PDB entry 7D2S | X-ray diffraction, 1.65 A resolution | chains A and B

== Chain A ==
Protein: Ras suppressor protein 1
From: Homo sapiens
UniProtKB: Q15404 (RSU1_HUMAN); residue numbers follow UniProt; this construct covers 1-215
Amino-acid sequence (220 residues; row label = number of the first residue in the row; numbers below 1 keep their minus sign (Gly-4 is residue -4)):
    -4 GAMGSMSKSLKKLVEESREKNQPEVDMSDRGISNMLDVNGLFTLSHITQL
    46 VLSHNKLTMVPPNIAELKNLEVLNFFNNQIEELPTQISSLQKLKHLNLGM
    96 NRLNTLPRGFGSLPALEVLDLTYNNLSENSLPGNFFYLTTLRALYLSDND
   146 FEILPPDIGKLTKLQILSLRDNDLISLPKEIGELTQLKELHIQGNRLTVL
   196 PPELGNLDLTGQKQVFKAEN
Not modelled in the structure: -4 to 2, 209-215
Construct notes: expression tag (-4 to 0)
UniProt features mapped onto this chain:
  - modified residue: Ser2 (N-acetylserine)
What the authors report for this chain:
  - mutagenesis - Y140K: abolished localization to FA

== Chain B ==
Protein: LIM and senescent cell antigen-like-containing domain protein 1
From: Homo sapiens
UniProtKB: P48059 (LIMS1_HUMAN); numbering as in UniProt (aligned over 249-325)
Amino-acid sequence (81 residues; numbered 245 to 325; the number before each row is that of its first residue):
   245 GPGSGDVCFHCNRVIEGDVVSALNKAWCVNCFACSTCNTKLTLKNKFVEF
   295 DMKPVCKKCYEKFPLELKKRLKKLAETLGRK
Not modelled in the structure: 245-248, 319-325
Construct notes: expression tag (245-248)
Metal / ion sites: Zn2+ site 1: Cys252, Cys255, Cys272, Cys275; Zn2+ site 2: Cys278, Cys281, Cys300, Cys303
UniProt features mapped onto this chain:
  - mutagenesis: Phe307 to Lys313 (Reduced actin binding and reduced F-actin bundling. Impaired cell spreading)

== Chain A / chain B interface ==
Contacting residue pairs (45):
  Glu19(A) with Lys284(B), salt bridge
  Asp24(A) with Lys306(B)
  Gln44(A) with Asn282(B)
  Val46(A) with Cys281(B); Asn282(B)
  Ser48(A) with Thr280(B), hydrogen bond (side chain-backbone); Cys281(B)
  His49(A) with Cys303(B), hydrogen bond; Lys306(B)
  Val67(A) with Asn282(B)
  Asn69(A) with Thr280(B), hydrogen bond (side chain-backbone); Cys281(B); Asn282(B), hydrogen bond
  Phe71(A) with Thr280(B); Phe307(B), hydrophobic
  Asn72(A) with Lys306(B)
  His90(A) with His254(B), hydrogen bond (side chain-backbone)
  Asn92(A) with Ser279(B), hydrogen bond (side chain-backbone)
  Met95(A) with Pro308(B); Leu311(B), hydrophobic
  Glu112(A) with Asn256(B)
  Asp115(A) with Lys297(B), salt bridge
  Thr117(A) with Phe294(B)
  Tyr118(A) with Pro308(B); Glu310(B), hydrogen bond; Leu311(B), hydrophobic; Arg314(B)
  Arg137(A) with Phe253(B), hydrogen bond (side chain-backbone); His254(B), hydrogen bond (side chain-backbone); Asn256(B)
  Tyr140(A) with Phe253(B); Asp295(B); Lys297(B)
  Ser142(A) with Asp295(B), hydrogen bond
  Asp143(A) with Leu311(B); Arg314(B), salt bridge
  Ile161(A) with Phe253(B), hydrophobic; Lys269(B)
  Ser163(A) with Asp295(B)
  Arg165(A) with Phe294(B); Asp295(B), salt bridge
  Asp166(A) with Arg314(B), salt bridge
  Glu184(A) with Lys269(B), salt bridge; Met296(B)
  His186(A) with Asp295(B)
Other interface residues (no listed pair), chain A (29 interface residues in all): Ser23, Ala138
Other interface residues (no listed pair), chain B (21 interface residues in all): Leu267
From the paper, about this interface:
  - pairs named by the authors: Tyr140(A)-Lys297(B) (cation-pi contact)
  - hot spots on chain A (mutagenesis) - D115K/Y140K: abolished binding to LIM and senescent cell antigen-like-containing domain protein 1 (chain B)
  - interface residues, chain B: Phe253(B), His254(B)
  - hot spots on chain B (mutagenesis) - D295K: abolished binding to Ras suppressor protein 1 (chain A)

== In short ==
The interface between chain A and chain B involves 29 residues on one side and 21 on the other, with 10
hydrogen bonds and 6 salt bridges. Polar contacts include Glu19(A)-Lys284(B), Asp115(A)-Lys297(B) and
Asp143(A)-Arg314(B). The paper describes a cation-pi contact between Tyr140(A) and Lys297(B). From the paper:
Y140K of chain A abolishes localization to FA; interface residues Phe253(B) and His254(B); 3 substitutions
were tested in all.
Chain A is Ras suppressor protein 1 and chain B is LIM and senescent cell antigen-like-containing domain
protein 1, both from Homo sapiens; the structure, Crystal structure of Rsu1/PINCH1_LIM5C complex, was
determined by X-ray diffraction together with 7D2T from the same study.
